5IG9 - chains A and B of the 4 polymer chains in the assembly; structure by X-ray diffraction, 2.67 A resolution.

# Chain A (and B)
Molecule: ATP grasp ligase
From: Microcystis aeruginosa MRC
Notes: chain B of this document is another copy of the same molecule, construct and numbering; everything in this record applies to it too
UniProt: B2G3D0 (B2G3D0_MICAE); residue numbers follow UniProt; this construct covers 1-324
Chain sequence (333 residues; numbered 1 to 333; the number before each row is that of its first residue):
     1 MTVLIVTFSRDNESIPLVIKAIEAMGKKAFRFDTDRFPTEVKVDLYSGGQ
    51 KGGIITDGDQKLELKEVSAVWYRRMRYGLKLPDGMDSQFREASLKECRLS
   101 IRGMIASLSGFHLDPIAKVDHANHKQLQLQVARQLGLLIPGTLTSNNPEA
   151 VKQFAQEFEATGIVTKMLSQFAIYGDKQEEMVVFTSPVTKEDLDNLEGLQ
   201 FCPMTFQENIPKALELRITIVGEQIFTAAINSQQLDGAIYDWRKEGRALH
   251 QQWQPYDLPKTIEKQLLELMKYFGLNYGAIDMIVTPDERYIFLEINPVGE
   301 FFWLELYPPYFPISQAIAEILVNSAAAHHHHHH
Unresolved in the structure: 1, 245-249, 326-333 (chain B: 1, 233-251, 326-333)
Construct notes: expression tag (325-333)
What the authors report for this chain:
  - mutagenesis - K125A, K166A, Q207A, D281A, E294A/N296A: abolished catalytic activity
  - mutagenesis - D281A, E294A/N296A: unchanged binding to Microviridin
  - mutagenesis - E191K/D192K: abolished catalytic activity with Microviridin
  - mutagenesis - E191A/D192A: decreased catalytic activity with Microviridin

# How chain A and chain B interact
Contacting residue pairs (126; chain A residue first):
  Phe37(A) with Asn146(B); Pro203(B), hydrophobic
  Pro38(A) with Asn146(B), hydrogen bond (backbone-side chain); Leu199(B); Gln200(B); Phe201(B); Cys202(B)
  Thr39(A) with Gln200(B), hydrogen bond (backbone-backbone)
  Val41(A) with Asn146(B), hydrogen bond (backbone-side chain)
  Lys42(A) with Asn146(B); Asn147(B)
  Val43(A) with Thr144(B); Ser145(B); Asn146(B), hydrogen bond (backbone-side chain)
  Asp44(A) with Thr144(B); Ser145(B), hydrogen bond; Asn147(B), hydrogen bond; Ala150(B)
  Leu45(A) with Gln126(B); Thr142(B); Leu143(B); Thr144(B), hydrogen bond (backbone-backbone)
  Tyr46(A) with Thr142(B); Leu143(B); Ala150(B)
  Ser47(A) with Gln126(B); Pro140(B); Gly141(B); Thr142(B), hydrogen bond (backbone-backbone)
  Gly48(A) with Arg133(B); Ile139(B)
  Gly49(A) with Arg133(B)
  Gln50(A) with Gly141(B); Glu157(B); Phe158(B)
  Lys51(A) with Gln153(B), hydrogen bond
  Leu81(A) with Phe201(B)
  Met85(A) with Phe201(B), hydrophobic
  Gln88(A) with Ala172(B); Ile173(B); Tyr174(B), hydrogen bond (side chain-backbone)
  Phe89(A) with Ile173(B), hydrophobic
  Ser93(A) with Phe201(B), hydrogen bond (side chain-backbone); Cys202(B)
  Lys95(A) with Ser169(B); Gln170(B)
  Glu96(A) with Met167(B); Leu168(B), hydrogen bond (side chain-backbone); Ser169(B), hydrogen bond; Cys202(B); Pro203(B)
  Cys97(A) with Pro203(B)
  Leu99(A) with Leu168(B); Ser169(B)
  Ser100(A) with Thr144(B); Leu168(B); Pro203(B)
  Arg102(A) with His124(B)
  Gly103(A) with His124(B); Gln126(B)
  Met104(A) with Gln126(B)
  Ala106(A) with His124(B); Leu127(B)
  Ser107(A) with Gln126(B); Leu127(B), hydrogen bond (side chain-backbone); Gln130(B), hydrogen bond (backbone-side chain)
  Ala117(A) with His121(B)
  His121(A) with Ala117(B)
  His124(A) with Arg102(B); Gly103(B); Ala106(B)
  Gln126(A) with Leu45(B); Ser47(B); Gly103(B); Met104(B), hydrogen bond (side chain-backbone); Ser107(B)
  Leu127(A) with Ala106(B); Ser107(B), hydrogen bond (backbone-side chain)
  Gln130(A) with Ser107(B), hydrogen bond (side chain-backbone)
  Arg133(A) with Gly48(B), hydrogen bond (side chain-backbone); Gly49(B)
  Ile139(A) with Gly48(B)
  Pro140(A) with Ser47(B)
  Gly141(A) with Ser47(B)
  Thr142(A) with Leu45(B); Tyr46(B); Ser47(B), hydrogen bond (backbone-backbone)
  Leu143(A) with Leu45(B); Tyr46(B), hydrophobic
  Thr144(A) with Val43(B); Asp44(B); Leu45(B), hydrogen bond (backbone-backbone)
  Ser145(A) with Val43(B); Asp44(B), hydrogen bond
  Asn146(A) with Phe37(B); Pro38(B), hydrogen bond (side chain-backbone); Val41(B), hydrogen bond (side chain-backbone); Lys42(B); Val43(B), hydrogen bond (side chain-backbone)
  Asn147(A) with Asp44(B), hydrogen bond
  Ala150(A) with Asp44(B); Tyr46(B)
  Glu157(A) with Gln50(B), hydrogen bond
  Met167(A) with Glu96(B)
  Leu168(A) with Glu96(B), hydrogen bond (backbone-side chain); Leu99(B); Ser100(B)
  Ser169(A) with Glu96(B), hydrogen bond (backbone-side chain); Leu99(B)
  Phe171(A) with Ala92(B), hydrophobic
  Ala172(A) with Gln88(B)
  Ile173(A) with Gln88(B); Phe89(B), hydrophobic
  Tyr174(A) with Gln88(B), hydrogen bond (backbone-side chain)
  Leu199(A) with Pro38(B)
  Gln200(A) with Pro38(B); Thr39(B), hydrogen bond (backbone-backbone)
  Phe201(A) with Pro38(B); Leu81(B); Ser93(B), hydrogen bond (backbone-side chain)
  Cys202(A) with Pro38(B); Ser93(B); Glu96(B)
  Pro203(A) with Phe37(B), hydrophobic; Glu96(B); Cys97(B)
Other interface residues (no listed pair), chain A (68 interface residues in all): Pro82, Glu91, Ala92, Leu129, Pro148, Phe154, Gln170, Gly175, Thr205
Other interface residues (no listed pair), chain B (69 interface residues in all): Pro82, Met85, Glu91, Lys95, Ile116, Leu129, Pro148, Phe154, Phe171, Thr205

# In short
68 residues of chain A and 69 residues of chain B are in contact; the contacts include 32 hydrogen bonds.
Among the polar pairs are Pro38(A)-Asn146(B), Val41(A)-Asn146(B) and Val43(A)-Asn146(B). The paper reports
that K125A, K166A and Q207A of chain A, among others, abolish catalytic activity; E191K/D192K of chain A
abolish catalytic activity with Microviridin; 7 substitutions were tested in all.
Both chains are ATP grasp ligase (Microcystis aeruginosa MRC). Entry 5IG9 (Crystal structure of macrocyclase
MdnC bound with precursor peptide MdnA from Microcystis aeruginosa MRC) was determined by X-ray diffraction
(same publication as 5IG8).
